Entry 3KLE (X-ray diffraction, 3.20 A resolution); this record covers chains A and C of the 4 polymer chains in the assembly.

Chain A:
Name: Reverse transcriptase/ribonuclease H
From: Human immunodeficiency virus type 1
Notes: EC 2.7.7.49, 2.7.7.7, 3.1.26.4
UniProt: P03366 (POL_HV1B1); residues 1-560 here correspond to UniProt positions 600-1159 (UniProt number = residue number + 599)
Sequence (562 residues; each row starts with the number of its first residue; numbers below 1 keep their minus sign (Met-1 is residue -1)):
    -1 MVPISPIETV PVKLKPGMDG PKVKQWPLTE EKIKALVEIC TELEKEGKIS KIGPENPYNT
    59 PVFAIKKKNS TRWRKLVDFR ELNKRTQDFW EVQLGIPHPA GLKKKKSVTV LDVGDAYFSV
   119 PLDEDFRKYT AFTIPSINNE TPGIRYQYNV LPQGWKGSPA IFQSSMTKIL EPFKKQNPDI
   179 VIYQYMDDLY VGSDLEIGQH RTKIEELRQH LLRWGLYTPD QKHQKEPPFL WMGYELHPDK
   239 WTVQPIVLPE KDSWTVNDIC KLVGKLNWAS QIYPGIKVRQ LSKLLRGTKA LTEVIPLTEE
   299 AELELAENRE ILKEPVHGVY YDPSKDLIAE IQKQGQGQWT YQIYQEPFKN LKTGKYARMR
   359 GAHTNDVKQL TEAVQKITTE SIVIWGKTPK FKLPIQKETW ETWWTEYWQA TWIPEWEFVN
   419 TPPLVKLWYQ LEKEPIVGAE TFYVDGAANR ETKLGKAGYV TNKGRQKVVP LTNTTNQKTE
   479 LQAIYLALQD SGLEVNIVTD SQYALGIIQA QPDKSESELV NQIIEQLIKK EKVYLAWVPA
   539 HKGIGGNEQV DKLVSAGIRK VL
Disordered / not traced: -1 to 0
Construct notes: expression tag (-1 to 0); engineered mutation Leu41 (Met640 in P03366), Asn67 (Asp666 in P03366), Arg70 (Lys669 in P03366), Tyr215 (Thr814 in P03366), Gln219 (Lys818 in P03366), Cys258 (Gln857 in P03366), Ser280 (Cys879 in P03366)
Ion coordination: Mg2+ site 1: Asp110, Val111, Asp185 (together with ZP4); Mg2+ site 2: Asp443, Glu478
Small-molecule neighbours: ZP4 ([[[[(2R,3S,4R,5R)-5-(6-aminopurin-9-yl)-3,4-dihydroxy-oxolan-2-yl]methoxy-hydroxy-phosphoryl]oxy-hydroxy-phosphoryl]oxy-hydroxy-phosphoryl] [(2S,3S,5R)-3-azido-5-(5-methyl-2,4-dioxo-pyrimidin-1-yl)oxolan-2-yl]methyl hydrogen phosphate): Glu44, Lys65, Arg70, Arg72, Asp110, Val111, Gly112, Asp113, Ala114, Tyr115, Phe116, Gln151, Asp185, Tyr215, Pro217, Gln219
Curated features (UniProtKB/Swiss-Prot):
  - region: Phe227 to His235 (RT 'primer grip')
  - motif: Trp398 to Trp414 (Tryptophan repeat motif)
  - binding site (Mg(2+)): Asp110, Asp185, Asp186, Asp443, Glu478, Asp498, Asp549
  - site: Trp401 (Essential for RT p66/p51 heterodimerization), Trp414 (Essential for RT p66/p51 heterodimerization), Phe440, Tyr441 (Cleavage), Leu560 (Cleavage)
From the paper describing this entry:
  - binding site for ZP4: Glu44, Lys65, Arg70, Ala114, Tyr115, Phe116, Tyr215, Pro217, Gln219
  - contacts within the chain: Phe116-Gln151
  - catalytic residues: Asp110, Asp185, Asp186
  - Mg2+ coordination: Asp110, Val111, Asp185
  - conformationally variable residues (side-chain flip): Arg70, Tyr215

Chain C:
Molecule: 27-nt DNA strand
Sequence (27 nucleotides; row label = number of the first residue in the row):
   701 ATGCATGGCG CCCGAACAGG GACTGTG
Disordered / not traced: 701-702

Interface between chain A and chain C:
Pairs across the interface (39; chain A residue first):
  Trp24(A) with DC704(C), hydrogen bond to the phosphate
  Phe61(A) with DC704(C), base contact; DA705(C), sugar contact
  Leu74(A) with DA705(C), base contact
  Val75(A) with DA705(C), sugar contact
  Asp76(A) with DA705(C), sugar contact
  Arg78(A) with DC704(C), phosphate contact; DA705(C), salt bridge to the phosphate; DT706(C), phosphate contact
  Asn81(A) with DT706(C), sugar contact
  Glu89(A) with DG707(C), phosphate contact; DG708(C), phosphate contact
  Gln91(A) with DG708(C), sugar contact
  Leu92(A) with DC709(C), sugar contact
  Ile94(A) with DG708(C), base contact; DC709(C), base contact
  Gly152(A) with DA705(C), hydrogen bond to the base; DT706(C), sugar contact
  Trp153(A) with DT706(C), sugar contact
  Lys154(A) with DG707(C), phosphate contact
  Pro157(A) with DG707(C), sugar contact
  Tyr183(A) with DG707(C), hydrogen bond to the base; DG708(C), hydrogen bond to the base
  Asn265(A) with DC711(C), phosphate contact
  Ser280(A) with DC712(C), phosphate contact
  Arg284(A) with DC713(C), salt bridge to the phosphate; DG714(C), phosphate contact
  Gly285(A) with DC713(C), hydrogen bond to the phosphate; DG714(C), hydrogen bond to the phosphate
  Lys353(A) with DC711(C), phosphate contact
  Ala355(A) with DC712(C), phosphate contact
  Lys374(A) with DC711(C), salt bridge to the phosphate
  Arg448(A) with DC723(C), hydrogen bond to the base; DT724(C), sugar contact
  Asn474(A) with DC723(C), phosphate contact
  Gln500(A) with DG721(C), phosphate contact; DA722(C), phosphate contact
  His539(A) with DC723(C), phosphate contact
  Leu560(A) with DG725(C), phosphate contact
Interface residues without a listed pair, chain A (36 interface residues in all): Gly93, Gln151, Lys281, Leu283, Thr286, Arg356, Glu478, Arg557
Interface residues without a listed pair, chain C (16 interface residues in all): DA715

Overview:
The interface between chain A and chain C involves 36 residues on one side and 16 on the other, with 7
hydrogen bonds and 3 salt bridges. Among the polar pairs are Gly152(A)-DA705(C), Tyr183(A)-DG707(C) and
Tyr183(A)-DG708(C). From the paper: catalytic residues Asp110(A), Asp185(A) and Asp186(A); a binding site for
ZP4 at Glu44(A), Lys65(A) and Arg70(A) among others.
Chain A is Reverse transcriptase/ribonuclease H (Human immunodeficiency virus type 1) and chain C is a 27-nt
DNA strand; the structure, Crystal structure of AZT-resistant HIV-1 Reverse Transcriptase crosslinked to a
DSDNA with a bound excision product ..., was determined by X-ray diffraction, deposited together with 3KLF,
3KLG, 3KLH and 3KLI.
